6PRC - chains L and M of the 4 polymer chains in the assembly; structure by X-ray diffraction, 2.30 A resolution.

[Chain L]
Name: Photosynthetic reaction center
From: Blastochloris viridis
Reference sequence: P06009 (RCEL_RHOVI); residue numbers follow UniProt; this construct covers 1-273
Chain sequence (273 residues; each row starts with the number of its first residue):
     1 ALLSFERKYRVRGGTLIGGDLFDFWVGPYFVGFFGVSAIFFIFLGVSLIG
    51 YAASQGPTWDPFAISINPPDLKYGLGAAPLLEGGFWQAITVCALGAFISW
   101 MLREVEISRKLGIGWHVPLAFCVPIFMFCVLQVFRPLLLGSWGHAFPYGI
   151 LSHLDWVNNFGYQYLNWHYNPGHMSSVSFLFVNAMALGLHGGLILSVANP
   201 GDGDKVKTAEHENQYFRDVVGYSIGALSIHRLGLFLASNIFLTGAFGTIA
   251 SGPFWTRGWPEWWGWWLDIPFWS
Ion coordination: bacteriochlorophyll b Mg site 1 near His153 (its only coordinating residue here); bacteriochlorophyll b Mg site 2 near His173 (its only coordinating residue here); Fe2+: His190, His230 (shared with His217(M), Glu232(M), His264(M) of chain M)
Residues lining bound ligands:
  - bacteriochlorophyll b (BCB), molecule 1: Val46, Ile49, Phe97, Phe128, Leu131, Phe146, Ile150, Leu151, His153, Leu154, Trp156, Val157
  - bacteriochlorophyll b (BCB), molecule 2: Phe97, Phe121, Pro124, Ile125, Met127, Phe128, Leu131, Val157, Asn158, Phe160, Gly161, Tyr162, Trp167, His168, Gly172, His173, Ser176, Val177, Leu180, Phe181, Ile240, Phe241, Gly244, Ala245, Gly247, Thr248
  - bacteriochlorophyll b (BCB), molecule 3: Val157, Tyr162, His168, Leu180, Phe181
  - bacteriochlorophyll b (BCB), molecule 4: His168, His173, Met174, Val177, Ser178, Phe181, Val182, Met185, Val220, Gly221
  - bacteriopheophytin b (BPB), molecule 1: Phe41, Ile42, Gly45, Ile49, Ile89, Cys92, Ala93, Ala96, Phe97, Trp100, Glu104, Val117, Ala120, Phe121, Val123, Pro124, Phe128, Phe146, Tyr148, Gly149, Ile150, His153, Ala237, Ser238, Phe241
  - bacteriopheophytin b (BPB), molecule 2: Phe181, Ala184, Met185, Leu189, Phe216, Val219, Val220
  - dg-420314 (CEB; 2-chloro-4-ethylamino-6-(s(-)-2'-cyano-4-butylamino)-1,3,5-triazine): Leu189, His190, Leu193, Glu212, Asn213, Phe216, Val220, Tyr222, Ser223, Ile224, Gly225, Ala226, Ile229, Leu232
  - menaquinone-7 (MQ7): Val26, Tyr29, Phe30, Val31, Gly35, Ile39, Ile42, Trp100, Arg103

[Chain M]
Name: Photosynthetic reaction center
From: Blastochloris viridis
Reference sequence: P06010 (RCEM_RHOVI); numbering as in UniProt (aligned over 1-323)
Chain sequence (323 residues; numbered 1 to 323; the number before each row is that of its first residue):
     1 ADYQTIYTQIQARGPHITVSGEWGDNDRVGKPFYSYWLGKIGDAQIGPIY
    51 LGASGIAAFAFGSTAILIILFNMAAEVHFDPLQFFRQFFWLGLYPPKAQY
   101 GMGIPPLHDGGWWLMAGLFMTLSLGSWWIRVYSRARALGLGTHIAWNFAA
   151 AIFFVLCIGCIHPTLVGSWSEGVPFGIWPHIDWLTAFSIRYGNFYYCPWH
   201 GFSIGFAYGCGLLFAAHGATILAVARFGGDREIEQITDRGTAVERAALFW
   251 RWTIGFNATIESVHRWGWFFSLMVMVSASVGILLTGTFVDNWYLWCVKHG
   301 AAPDYPAYLPATPDPASLPGAPK
Ion coordination: bacteriochlorophyll b Mg site 1 near His180 (its only coordinating residue here); bacteriochlorophyll b Mg site 2 near His200 (its only coordinating residue here); Fe2+: His217, Glu232, His264 (shared with His190(L), His230(L) of chain L)
Residues lining bound ligands:
  - bacteriochlorophyll b (BCB), molecule 1: Ile46, Met120, Phe154, Val155, Ile158, Val173, Ile177, Trp178, His180, Ile181, Trp183, Leu184
  - bacteriochlorophyll b (BCB), molecule 2: Gly62, Ala65, Ile66, Ile69, Met120, Leu124, Phe148, Ala151, Ile152, Phe154, Val155, Ile158, Trp183, Leu184, Thr185, Phe187, Ser188, Asn193, Phe194, Tyr195, Trp199, His200, Ser203, Ile204, Ala207, Tyr208, Val274, Met275, Ala278, Gly281, Ile282
  - bacteriochlorophyll b (BCB), molecule 3: Leu184, Tyr195, Tyr208
  - bacteriochlorophyll b (BCB), molecule 4: Tyr195, His200, Gly201, Ile204, Gly205, Tyr208, Gly209, Leu212, Phe270
  - bacteriopheophytin b (BPB), molecule 1: Ala58, Phe59, Gly62, Ser63, Ile66, Leu67, Ser123, Leu124, Trp127, Val131, Ile144, Asn147, Phe148, Ala151, Ser271, Val274, Met275
  - bacteriopheophytin b (BPB), molecule 2: Tyr208, Gly211, Leu212, Ala215, Ala216, Trp250, Thr253, Ile254
  - menaquinone-7 (MQ7): Leu212, Leu213, Ala216, His217, Thr220, Val243, Ala246, Ala247, Trp250, Ile254, Phe256, Asn257, Ala258, Thr259, Ile260, Val263, Trp266, Phe270
  - 15-cis-1,2-dihydroneurosporene (NS5): Ile66, Ile69, Leu70, Phe88, Ile104, Trp113, Leu114, Gly117, Leu118, Met120, Thr121, Val155, Ile158, Gly159, Cys160, Trp169, Val173, Pro174, Phe175, Gly176, Ile177, His180

[Chain L / chain M interface]
Contacting residue pairs (192; chain L residue first):
  Leu3(L) - Leu248(M)  hydrophobic
  Leu3(L) - Arg251(M)
  Leu3(L) - Asn257(M)
  Phe5(L) - Arg239(M)
  Phe5(L) - Glu244(M)
  Phe5(L) - Leu248(M)  hydrophobic
  Glu6(L) - Leu248(M)
  Glu6(L) - Arg251(M)  salt bridge
  Glu6(L) - Trp252(M)  hydrogen bond
  Lys8(L) - Glu244(M)  salt bridge
  Tyr9(L) - Thr241(M)  hydrogen bond
  Tyr9(L) - Glu244(M)  hydrogen bond
  Tyr9(L) - Arg245(M)
  Tyr9(L) - Leu248(M)  hydrophobic
  Tyr9(L) - Trp252(M)
  Arg10(L) - Trp252(M)
  Trp25(L) - Trp252(M)
  Pro28(L) - Arg251(M)
  Pro28(L) - Trp252(M)
  Pro28(L) - Gly255(M)
  Tyr29(L) - Trp252(M)
  Tyr29(L) - Ile254(M)
  Tyr29(L) - Gly255(M)
  Phe30(L) - Trp252(M)  hydrogen bond (backbone-backbone)
  Asp60(L) - Gly300(M)
  Asp60(L) - Ala301(M)
  Phe62(L) - Ala301(M)
  Trp100(L) - Thr253(M)
  Arg103(L) - Trp252(M)  hydrogen bond (side chain-backbone)
  Arg103(L) - Thr253(M)  hydrogen bond (side chain-backbone)
  Glu104(L) - Phe249(M)
  Glu104(L) - Thr253(M)
  Ile107(L) - Phe249(M)  hydrophobic
  Ile107(L) - Trp252(M)  hydrophobic
  Ile107(L) - Thr253(M)
  Ser108(L) - Phe249(M)
  Lys110(L) - Trp252(M)
  Leu111(L) - Arg245(M)  hydrogen bond (backbone-side chain)
  Leu111(L) - Phe249(M)  hydrophobic
  Leu111(L) - Trp252(M)  hydrophobic
  Gly112(L) - Phe227(M)
  Ile113(L) - Ala223(M)
  Ile113(L) - Val224(M)  hydrophobic
  Ile113(L) - Phe227(M)  hydrophobic
  Ile113(L) - Arg245(M)
  Ile113(L) - Phe249(M)  hydrophobic
  Gly114(L) - Ala223(M)  hydrogen bond (backbone-backbone)
  His116(L) - Thr5(M)  hydrogen bond
  His116(L) - Ala219(M)
  His116(L) - Leu222(M)
  His116(L) - Ala223(M)
  Val117(L) - Ala219(M)  hydrophobic
  Val117(L) - Thr220(M)
  Val117(L) - Phe249(M)  hydrophobic
  Val117(L) - Trp250(M)  hydrophobic
  Leu151(L) - Ala301(M)
  Leu151(L) - Pro303(M)  hydrophobic
  Ser152(L) - Pro303(M)
  Ser152(L) - Tyr305(M)
  Leu154(L) - Tyr195(M)
  Asp155(L) - Tyr196(M)  hydrogen bond
  Asp155(L) - Pro303(M)
  Asp155(L) - Tyr305(M)  hydrogen bond
  Val157(L) - Tyr195(M)
  Asn158(L) - Asn193(M)
  Asn158(L) - Tyr195(M)
  Tyr162(L) - Thr185(M)
  His168(L) - Ile181(M)
  His168(L) - Leu184(M)
  Tyr169(L) - Trp178(M)  hydrophobic
  Tyr169(L) - Asp182(M)  hydrogen bond
  Met174(L) - Trp178(M)  hydrophobic
  Leu180(L) - Ala207(M)
  Asn183(L) - Cys210(M)
  Asn183(L) - Gly211(M)  hydrogen bond (side chain-backbone)
  Asn183(L) - Phe214(M)
  Ala184(L) - Ser271(M)  hydrogen bond (backbone-side chain)
  Ala186(L) - Phe214(M)
  Leu187(L) - Cys210(M)
  Leu187(L) - Leu213(M)  hydrophobic
  Leu187(L) - Phe214(M)
  Leu187(L) - Gly267(M)
  Gly188(L) - Trp268(M)
  Gly188(L) - Ser271(M)
  Leu189(L) - Ile144(M)  hydrophobic
  His190(L) - Phe214(M)
  His190(L) - His217(M)  hydrogen bond
  His190(L) - Glu232(M)  salt bridge
  His190(L) - His264(M)  hydrogen bond
  Gly191(L) - His264(M)
  Gly192(L) - His143(M)
  Gly192(L) - Ile144(M)
  Gly192(L) - Trp268(M)
  Leu193(L) - Ile144(M)
  Ile194(L) - Glu232(M)
  Ile194(L) - Ile233(M)
  Ile194(L) - Ile236(M)  hydrophobic
  Ile194(L) - His264(M)
  Leu195(L) - His143(M)
  Leu195(L) - Glu261(M)
  Leu195(L) - Arg265(M)
  Ser196(L) - Leu140(M)
  Ser196(L) - Gly141(M)  hydrogen bond (backbone-backbone)
  Ser196(L) - His143(M)  hydrogen bond (backbone-side chain)
  Val197(L) - Leu140(M)  hydrophobic
  Val197(L) - Ile233(M)  hydrophobic
  Ala198(L) - Ile236(M)  hydrophobic
  Asn199(L) - Gly141(M)
  Asn199(L) - His143(M)
  Asn199(L) - Glu261(M)  hydrogen bond
  Asn199(L) - Arg265(M)  hydrogen bond
  Pro200(L) - Arg136(M)  hydrogen bond (backbone-side chain)
  Pro200(L) - Gly139(M)
  Pro200(L) - Leu140(M)
  Pro200(L) - Gly141(M)
  Val206(L) - Ile233(M)  hydrophobic
  Lys207(L) - Gly139(M)  hydrogen bond (side chain-backbone)
  Lys207(L) - Leu140(M)
  Lys207(L) - Ile233(M)
  Glu210(L) - Ile17(M)
  Glu210(L) - Val19(M)
  His211(L) - Val19(M)
  His211(L) - Leu138(M)  hydrogen bond (side chain-backbone)
  Glu212(L) - Ile233(M)
  Gln214(L) - Ile17(M)
  Gln214(L) - Thr18(M)
  Gln214(L) - Val19(M)
  Gln214(L) - Arg28(M)  hydrogen bond
  Gln214(L) - Leu138(M)
  Tyr215(L) - Val131(M)  hydrogen bond (side chain-backbone)
  Tyr215(L) - Arg134(M)
  Tyr215(L) - Ala135(M)
  Tyr215(L) - Leu138(M)  hydrophobic
  Tyr215(L) - Leu140(M)  hydrophobic
  Tyr215(L) - Ile144(M)  hydrophobic
  Arg217(L) - Ile17(M)
  Arg217(L) - Asp43(M)  salt bridge
  Arg217(L) - Gln45(M)
  Arg217(L) - Pro48(M)
  Arg217(L) - Ile49(M)
  Asp218(L) - Arg28(M)  salt bridge
  Asp218(L) - Ile49(M)
  Asp218(L) - Tyr50(M)  hydrogen bond (backbone-backbone)
  Asp218(L) - Arg130(M)  hydrogen bond (backbone-side chain)
  Asp218(L) - Arg134(M)  salt bridge
  Asp218(L) - Leu138(M)
  Val219(L) - Trp127(M)
  Val219(L) - Arg130(M)  hydrogen bond (backbone-side chain)
  Val219(L) - Arg134(M)
  Val220(L) - Ile49(M)
  Gly221(L) - Gly47(M)  hydrogen bond (backbone-backbone)
  Gly221(L) - Ile49(M)
  Tyr222(L) - Leu38(M)  hydrophobic
  Tyr222(L) - Gly42(M)
  Tyr222(L) - Asp43(M)  hydrogen bond (side chain-backbone)
  Tyr222(L) - Gln45(M)
  Ser223(L) - Asp43(M)
  Ile224(L) - Gly42(M)
  Ile224(L) - Asp43(M)  hydrogen bond (backbone-backbone)
  Ala226(L) - Asp230(M)
  Leu227(L) - Gln4(M)
  Leu227(L) - Leu222(M)  hydrophobic
  Leu227(L) - Ala225(M)  hydrophobic
  Leu227(L) - Asp230(M)
  Ser228(L) - Ile41(M)  hydrogen bond (side chain-backbone)
  Ser228(L) - Gly42(M)
  Ile229(L) - Phe214(M)
  His230(L) - His217(M)  hydrogen bond
  His230(L) - Gly218(M)
  His230(L) - Ile221(M)
  His230(L) - Glu232(M)  salt bridge
  Arg231(L) - Gln4(M)  hydrogen bond (side chain-backbone)
  Arg231(L) - Thr5(M)  hydrogen bond (side chain-backbone)
  Arg231(L) - Ile6(M)  hydrogen bond (side chain-backbone)
  Arg231(L) - Ile41(M)  hydrogen bond (side chain-backbone)
  Gly233(L) - Phe214(M)
  Leu234(L) - Ala215(M)
  Leu234(L) - Leu222(M)  hydrophobic
  Ala237(L) - Gly211(M)
  Ala237(L) - Ala215(M)  hydrophobic
  Trp263(L) - Trp90(M)  hydrophobic
  Trp263(L) - Trp178(M)
  Trp266(L) - Phe85(M)
  Trp266(L) - Arg86(M)  hydrogen bond (side chain-backbone)
  Leu267(L) - Arg86(M)  hydrogen bond (backbone-side chain)
  Leu267(L) - Trp90(M)  hydrophobic
  Phe271(L) - Leu82(M)  hydrophobic
  Trp272(L) - Leu82(M)  hydrophobic
  Trp272(L) - Gln83(M)  hydrogen bond (backbone-side chain)
  Trp272(L) - Phe85(M)  hydrophobic
  Trp272(L) - Arg86(M)  hydrogen bond (backbone-side chain)
  Ser273(L) - Arg86(M)
Other interface residues (no listed pair), chain L (94 interface residues in all): Ala1, Ser4, Ala63, Asp70, Pro118, Ala120, Asn166, Asp204, Phe216, Gly225, Ile240, Asp268
Other interface residues (no listed pair), chain M (95 interface residues in all): Tyr7, Ile46, Phe89, Asn147, Ile189, Tyr208, Ala216, Glu234, Thr237, Ala302, Tyr308

[Summary]
94 residues of chain L face 95 of chain M across their interface; the contacts include 41 hydrogen bonds and 7
salt bridges. Polar contacts include Glu6(L)-Arg251(M), Lys8(L)-Glu244(M) and His190(L)-Glu232(M).
Bacteriochlorophyll b, bacteriopheophytin b and menaquinone-7 are bound between chain L and chain M.
Here chain L is Photosynthetic reaction center and chain M is Photosynthetic reaction center, both from
Blastochloris viridis. Entry 6PRC (Photosynthetic reaction center from rhodopseudomonas viridis (dg-420314
(triazine) complex)) was determined by X-ray diffraction together with 5PRC and 7PRC from the same study.
